PDB entry 9Q97 | electron microscopy, 4.60 A resolution (low resolution: residue-level contacts below are approximate; hydrogen-bond / salt-bridge calls are withheld) | chains 2 and 3 of the 14 polymer chains in the assembly

# Chain 2 (and 3)
Molecule: Psp operon transcriptional activator
Source organism: Escherichia coli K-12
Notes: chain 3 of this document is another copy of the same molecule, construct and numbering; everything in this record applies to it too
Reference sequence: P37344 (PSPF_ECOLI); numbering as in UniProt (aligned over 1-259)
Amino-acid sequence (259 residues; each row starts with the number of its first residue):
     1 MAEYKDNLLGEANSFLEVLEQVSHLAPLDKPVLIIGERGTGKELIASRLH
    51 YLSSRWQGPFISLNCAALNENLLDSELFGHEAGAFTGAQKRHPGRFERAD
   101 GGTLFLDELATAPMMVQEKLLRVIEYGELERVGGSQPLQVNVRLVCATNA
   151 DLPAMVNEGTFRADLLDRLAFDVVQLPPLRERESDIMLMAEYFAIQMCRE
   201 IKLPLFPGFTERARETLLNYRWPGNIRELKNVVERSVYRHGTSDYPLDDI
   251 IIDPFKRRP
Unresolved in the structure: 1-4
Small-molecule neighbours:
  - ADP (adenosine-5'-diphosphate): L8, L9, G10, E37, R38, G39, T40, G41, K42, E43, T148, I226, K230
  - aluminium fluoride (AF3): G36, E37, R38, G39, A147, T148, N149
UniProt features mapped onto this chain:
  - binding site (ATP): G36 to E43, A99 to E108
What the authors report for this chain:
  - catalytic residues: N64, D107, E108, R162, R168 (citing earlier work)

# Interface between chain 2 and chain 3
Residue-residue contacts (7):
  A66(2) - E118(3)
  A66(2) - K119(3)
  S75(2) - G133(3)
  G87(2) - T86(3)
  A88(2) - T86(3)
  P93(2) - G133(3)
  E234(2) - A170(3)
Other interface residues (no listed pair), chain 2 (9 interface residues in all): A67, E76, P254
Other interface residues (no listed pair), chain 3 (8 interface residues in all): D74, F85, V173

# In short
9 residues of chain 2 and 8 residues of chain 3 are in contact. Bound to chain 2: ADP and aluminium fluoride.
UniProt lists 18 ATP-binding residues on chain 2. From the paper: catalytic residues N64(2), D107(2) and
E108(2) among others.
Chain 2 and chain 3 are both Psp operon transcriptional activator (Escherichia coli K-12); the structure,
CryoEM structure of bacterial transcription intermediate complex mediated by activator PspF containing nifH
promoter DNA containing ..., was determined by electron microscopy (same publication as 9Q91, 9Q92, 9Q93,
9Q94, 9Q95, 9Q96 and 9Q98).
